2CMK - chain A; structure by X-ray diffraction, 2.00 A resolution.

# Chain A
Molecule: Protein (CYTIDINE monophosphate kinase)
Source organism: Escherichia coli
Notes: EC 2.7.4.14; fragment: domain
Reference sequence: P0A6I0 (KCY_ECOLI); residue numbers follow UniProt; this construct covers 1-227
Chain sequence (227 residues; numbered 1 to 227; the number before each row is that of its first residue):
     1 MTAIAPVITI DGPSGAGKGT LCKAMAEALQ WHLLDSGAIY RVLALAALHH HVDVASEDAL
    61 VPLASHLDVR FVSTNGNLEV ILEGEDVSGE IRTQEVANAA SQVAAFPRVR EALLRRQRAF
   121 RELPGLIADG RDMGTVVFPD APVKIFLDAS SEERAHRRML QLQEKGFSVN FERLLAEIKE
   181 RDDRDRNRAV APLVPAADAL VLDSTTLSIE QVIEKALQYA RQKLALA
Unresolved in the structure: 1-2, 224-227
Residues lining bound ligands: CDP (cytidine-5'-diphosphate): Ser14, Ser36, Gly37, Ala38, Tyr40, Arg41, Arg92, Ala100, Ser101, Ala104, Arg110, Gly130, Arg131, Asp132, Met133, Arg181, Asp185, Arg188

# In short
Bound to chain A: CDP.
Chain A is Protein (CYTIDINE monophosphate kinase) (Escherichia coli); the structure, Cytidine monophosphate
kinase in complex with cytidine-di-phosphate, was determined by X-ray diffraction (same publication as 1CKE).
